1UU3 - chain A; structure by X-ray diffraction, 1.70 A resolution.

# Chain A
Molecule: 3-phosphoinositide dependent protein kinase-1
From: Homo sapiens
Notes: EC 2.7.1.37; fragment: kinase domain, residues 51-360
UniProt: O15530 (PDPK_HUMAN); numbering as in UniProt (aligned over 51-360)
Amino-acid sequence (310 residues; row label = number of the first residue in the row):
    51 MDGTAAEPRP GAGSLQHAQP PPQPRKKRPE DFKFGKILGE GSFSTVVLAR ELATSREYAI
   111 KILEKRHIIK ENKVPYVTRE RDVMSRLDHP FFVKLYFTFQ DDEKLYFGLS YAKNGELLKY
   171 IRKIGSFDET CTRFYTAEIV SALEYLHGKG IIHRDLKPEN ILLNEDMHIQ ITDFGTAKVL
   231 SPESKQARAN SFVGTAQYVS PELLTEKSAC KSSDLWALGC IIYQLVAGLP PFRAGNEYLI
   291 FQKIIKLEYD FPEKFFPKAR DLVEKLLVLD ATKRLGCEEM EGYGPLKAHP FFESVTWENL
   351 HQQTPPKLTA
Disordered / not traced: 51-72, 231-240
Modified positions: S241 (phosphoserine; SEP)
Small-molecule neighbours: ly333531 (LY4; (9R)-9-[(dimethylamino)methyl]-6,7,10,11-tetrahydro-9h,18H-5,21:12,17-dimethenodibenzo[e,k]pyrrolo[3,4-h][1,4,13]oxadia zacyclohexadecine-18,20-dione): L88, G89, E90, G91, V96, A109, K111, E130, V143, L159, S160, Y161, A162, G165, E166, E209, N210, L212, T222, D223
Swiss-Prot annotation at these positions:
  - active site: D205 (Proton acceptor)
  - binding site (ATP): S92 to S94, K111, S160 to A162, E166, E209, D223
  - modified residue: S241 (Phosphoserine), K304 (N6-acetyllysine), T354 (Phosphothreonine)
  - mutagenesis: S241 (S241A: No activation), A277 (A277V: 3-fold increase in kinase activity), T354 (T354A: Abolishes phosphorylation by MELK)
From the paper describing this entry:
  - binding site for ly333531: L88, G89, V96, K111, S160, A162, G165, E166, E209, N210, L212, T222, D223
  - mutagenesis - A162V (Kd 743 nM), T222A: unchanged binding to ly333531
  - mutagenesis - V143T (Kd 500 nM), L159M (Kd 600 nM), E166D (Kd 610 nM): increased binding to ly333531

# Summary
Bound to chain A: ly333531. Curated annotation (UniProt) lists active-site residue D205, 10 ATP-binding
residues and 3 mutagenesis sites. From the paper: a binding site for ly333531 at L88, G89 and V96 among
others; V143T, L159M and E166D increase binding to ly333531; 5 substitutions were tested in all.
Chain A is 3-phosphoinositide dependent protein kinase-1 (Homo sapiens); the structure, Structure of human
PDK1 kinase domain in complex with LY333531, was determined by X-ray diffraction together with 1UU7, 1UU8,
1UU9 and 1UVR from the same study.
